Entry 7A4I (electron microscopy, 7.04 A resolution (low resolution: residue-level contacts below are approximate; hydrogen-bond / salt-bridge calls are withheld)); this record covers chains HD and vA of the 240 polymer chains in the assembly.

# Chain HD (and vA)
Protein: Antitermination protein N, 6,7-dimethyl-8-ribityllumazine synthase
Organism: Escherichia virus lambda
Notes: EC 2.5.1.78; chain vA of this document is another copy of the same molecule, construct and numbering; everything in this record applies to it too
UniProt: chimeric construct of P03045, O66529: residues 7-23 from P03045 (REGN_LAMBD) positions 6-22 (UniProt number = residue number - 1); residues 32-101 from O66529 positions 85-154 (UniProt number = residue number + 53); residues 114-197 from O66529 positions 1-84 (UniProt number = residue number - 113)
Amino-acid sequence (197 residues; row label = number of the first residue in the row):
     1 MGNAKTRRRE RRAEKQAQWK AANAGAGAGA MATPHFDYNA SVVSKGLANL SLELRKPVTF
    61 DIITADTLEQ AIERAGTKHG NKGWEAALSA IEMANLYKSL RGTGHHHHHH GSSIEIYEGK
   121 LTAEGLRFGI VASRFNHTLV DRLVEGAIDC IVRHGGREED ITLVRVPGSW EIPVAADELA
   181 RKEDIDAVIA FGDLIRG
Not modelled in the structure: 1-35, 195-197 (chain vA: 1-38, 196-197)
Differences from the reference sequence: cloning artifact (1-6); linker (24-31, 102-113); engineered mutation N39 (Ile92 in O66529), V42 (Glu95 in O66529), V58 (Ile111 in O66529), D61 (Gly114 in O66529), I62 (Val115 in O66529), Y97 (Phe150 in O66529), I114 (Met1 in O66529), E115 (Gln2 in O66529), T138 (Ala25 in O66529), D177 (Gly64 in O66529), F191 (Ile78 in O66529), D193 (Val80 in O66529)
Curated features (UniProtKB/Swiss-Prot):
  - active site: H35 (Proton donor)
  - binding site ((2S)-2-hydroxy-3-oxobutyl phosphate): A32, T33, R74
  - binding site (5-amino-6-(D-ribitylamino)uracil): F60, K82, F135, N136, S169 to E171

# How chain HD and chain vA interact
Contacting residue pairs (39):
  N39(HD) with S169(vA); W170(vA)
  A40(HD) with L194(vA)
  V43(HD) with S169(vA); P173(vA)
  L47(HD) with P173(vA)
  L50(HD) with P173(vA); A176(vA); D177(vA)
  E53(HD) with R181(vA)
  L54(HD) with A180(vA); R181(vA)
  R55(HD) with R101(vA)
  K56(HD) with A180(vA); K182(vA); I185(vA)
  P57(HD) with Y97(vA); D186(vA); A187(vA); V188(vA)
  V58(HD) with V188(vA)
  T59(HD) with A86(vA); A90(vA); V188(vA); I189(vA); A190(vA)
  F60(HD) with A190(vA)
  D61(HD) with A190(vA); F191(vA); G192(vA)
  I62(HD) with G192(vA)
  I63(HD) with L139(vA); G192(vA); D193(vA); L194(vA)
  A65(HD) with I195(vA)
  Q70(HD) with I195(vA)
  E73(HD) with N136(vA); T138(vA)
Other interface residues (no listed pair), chain HD (26 interface residues in all): D37, V42, G46, T64, E69, R142, R153
Other interface residues (no listed pair), chain vA (34 interface residues in all): A75, K78, H79, K82, M93, R134, L143, I172

# Overview
26 residues of chain HD and 34 residues of chain vA are in contact. Curated annotation (UniProt) lists
active-site residue H35(HD), 3 (2S)-2-hydroxy-3-oxobutyl phosphate-binding residues and 7 residues binding
5-amino-6-(D-ribitylamino)uracil on chain HD.
Chain HD and chain vA are both Antitermination protein N, 6,7-dimethyl-8-ribityllumazine synthase (Escherichia
virus lambda); the structure, Aquifex aeolicus lumazine synthase-derived nucleocapsid variant NC-3, was
determined by electron microscopy together with 7A4F, 7A4G, 7A4H and 7A4J from the same study.
